Entry 3MSS (X-ray diffraction, 1.95 A resolution); this record covers chain A.

[Chain A]
Protein: Tyrosine-protein kinase ABL1
From: Mus musculus
Notes: EC 2.7.10.2; fragment: KINASE DOMAIN, residues 229-515
Reference sequence: P00520 (ABL1_MOUSE); numbering as in UniProt (aligned over 229-515)
Chain sequence (293 residues; each row starts with the number of its first residue):
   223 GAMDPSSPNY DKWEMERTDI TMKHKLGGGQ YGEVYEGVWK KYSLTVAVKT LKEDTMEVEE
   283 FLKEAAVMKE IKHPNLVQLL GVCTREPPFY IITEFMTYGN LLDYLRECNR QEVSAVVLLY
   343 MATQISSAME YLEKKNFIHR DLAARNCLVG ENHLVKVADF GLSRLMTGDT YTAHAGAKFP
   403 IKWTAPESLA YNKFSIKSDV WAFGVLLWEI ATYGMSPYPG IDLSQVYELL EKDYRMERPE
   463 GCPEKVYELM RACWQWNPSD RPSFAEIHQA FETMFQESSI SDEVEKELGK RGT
Disordered / not traced: 223-224, 229-231, 274-279, 389, 499-515
Construct notes: expression tag (223-228)
Small-molecule neighbours:
  - O-benzyl-N-methyl-L-tyrosinamide (MS7): Ala337, Val338, Leu340, Leu341, Ala344, Leu429, Ile432, Ala433, Pro465, Val468, Met496
  - sti-571 (STI; 4-(4-methyl-piperazin-1-ylmethyl)-N-[4-methyl-3-(4-pyridin-3-yl-pyrimidin-2-ylamino)-phenyl]-benzamide): Leu248, Tyr253, Val256, Ala269, Val270, Lys271, Glu286, Val289, Met290, Ile293, Val299, Ile313, Thr315, Glu316, Phe317, Met318, Gly321, Phe359, Ile360, His361, Arg362, Leu370, Ala380, Asp381, Phe382

[In short]
Ligands of chain A: sti-571 and O-benzyl-N-methyl-L-tyrosinamide.
Chain A is Tyrosine-protein kinase ABL1 (Mus musculus); the structure, Abl kinase in complex with imatinib and
fragment (FRAG2) in the myristate site, was determined by X-ray diffraction, deposited together with 3MS9.
